2W83 - chains C and D of the 5 polymer chains in the assembly; structure by X-ray diffraction, 1.93 A resolution.

== Chain C (and D) ==
Molecule: C-jun-amino-terminal kinase-interacting protein 4
Organism: Homo sapiens
Notes: fragment: leucine zipper ii, residues 392-462; chain D of this document is another copy of the same molecule, construct and numbering; everything in this record applies to it too
Reference sequence: O60271 (JIP4_HUMAN); residue numbers follow UniProt; this construct covers 392-462
Chain sequence (77 residues; each row starts with the number of its first residue):
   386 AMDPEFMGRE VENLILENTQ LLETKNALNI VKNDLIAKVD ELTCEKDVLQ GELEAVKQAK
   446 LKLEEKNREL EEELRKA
Disordered / not traced: 453-462 (chain D: 386-390, 453-462)
Residues lining bound ligands: 1,4-diethylene dioxide (DIO): Glu408, Asn411, Ala412, Ile415

== Interface between chain C and chain D ==
Residue-residue contacts (59; chain C residue first):
  Met392(C) - Met392(D)
  Met392(C) - Gly393(D)
  Met392(C) - Val396(D)  hydrophobic
  Val396(C) - Val396(D)  hydrophobic
  Leu399(C) - Leu399(D)  hydrophobic
  Leu399(C) - Ile400(D)  hydrophobic
  Glu402(C) - Asn403(D)  hydrogen bond
  Asn403(C) - Leu399(D)  hydrogen bond (side chain-backbone)
  Asn403(C) - Glu402(D)  hydrogen bond
  Asn403(C) - Asn403(D)  hydrogen bond
  Asn403(C) - Leu406(D)
  Leu406(C) - Asn403(D)
  Leu406(C) - Leu406(D)  hydrophobic
  Leu406(C) - Leu407(D)  hydrophobic
  Leu406(C) - Lys410(D)
  Thr409(C) - Lys410(D)
  Lys410(C) - Thr409(D)
  Lys410(C) - Leu413(D)
  Leu413(C) - Lys410(D)
  Leu413(C) - Leu413(D)  hydrophobic
  Leu413(C) - Asn414(D)
  Leu413(C) - Lys417(D)
  Asn414(C) - Leu413(D)
  Val416(C) - Lys417(D)
  Lys417(C) - Leu413(D)
  Lys417(C) - Leu420(D)
  Leu420(C) - Lys417(D)
  Leu420(C) - Leu420(D)  hydrophobic
  Leu420(C) - Ile421(D)  hydrophobic
  Leu420(C) - Val424(D)  hydrophobic
  Ile421(C) - Leu420(D)  hydrophobic
  Val424(C) - Leu420(D)  hydrophobic
  Val424(C) - Lys423(D)
  Val424(C) - Val424(D)  hydrophobic
  Val424(C) - Leu427(D)
  Leu427(C) - Val424(D)
  Leu427(C) - Leu427(D)  hydrophobic
  Leu427(C) - Lys431(D)
  Thr428(C) - Leu427(D)
  Glu430(C) - Lys431(D)  salt bridge
  Lys431(C) - Leu427(D)
  Lys431(C) - Glu430(D)  salt bridge
  Lys431(C) - Leu434(D)
  Leu434(C) - Lys431(D)
  Leu434(C) - Gln435(D)
  Leu434(C) - Leu438(D)  hydrophobic
  Gln435(C) - Leu434(D)
  Glu437(C) - Leu438(D)
  Leu438(C) - Leu434(D)  hydrophobic
  Leu438(C) - Glu437(D)
  Leu438(C) - Leu438(D)
  Val441(C) - Val441(D)  hydrophobic
  Val441(C) - Lys445(D)
  Ala444(C) - Lys445(D)
  Lys445(C) - Ala444(D)
  Lys445(C) - Leu448(D)
  Leu448(C) - Lys445(D)
  Leu448(C) - Glu449(D)
  Glu449(C) - Leu448(D)
Also at the interface, not in a pair above, chain C (33 interface residues in all): Ile400, Leu407, Lys423, Lys442, Asn452
Also at the interface, not in a pair above, chain D (34 interface residues in all): Glu395, Val416, Thr428, Lys442

== Overview ==
The interface between chain C and chain D involves 33 residues on one side and 34 on the other, with 4
hydrogen bonds and 2 salt bridges. Polar pairs include Glu430(C)-Lys431(D), Glu402(C)-Asn403(D) and
Asn403(C)-Leu399(D). Ligands of chain C: 1,4-diethylene dioxide.
Both chains are C-jun-amino-terminal kinase-interacting protein 4 (Homo sapiens). Entry 2W83 (Crystal
structure of the ARF6 GTPase in complex with a specific effector, JIP4) was determined by X-ray diffraction.
